PDB entry 4N4N | X-ray diffraction, 2.20 A resolution | chains E and F of the 6 polymer chains in the assembly

Chain E:
Name: Hydroxylamine oxidoreductase
Organism: Nitrosomonas europaea
Notes: EC 1.7.2.6
UniProt: Q50925 (HAO_NITEU); residue numbers follow UniProt; this construct covers 25-570
Amino-acid sequence (546 residues; row label = number of the first residue in the row):
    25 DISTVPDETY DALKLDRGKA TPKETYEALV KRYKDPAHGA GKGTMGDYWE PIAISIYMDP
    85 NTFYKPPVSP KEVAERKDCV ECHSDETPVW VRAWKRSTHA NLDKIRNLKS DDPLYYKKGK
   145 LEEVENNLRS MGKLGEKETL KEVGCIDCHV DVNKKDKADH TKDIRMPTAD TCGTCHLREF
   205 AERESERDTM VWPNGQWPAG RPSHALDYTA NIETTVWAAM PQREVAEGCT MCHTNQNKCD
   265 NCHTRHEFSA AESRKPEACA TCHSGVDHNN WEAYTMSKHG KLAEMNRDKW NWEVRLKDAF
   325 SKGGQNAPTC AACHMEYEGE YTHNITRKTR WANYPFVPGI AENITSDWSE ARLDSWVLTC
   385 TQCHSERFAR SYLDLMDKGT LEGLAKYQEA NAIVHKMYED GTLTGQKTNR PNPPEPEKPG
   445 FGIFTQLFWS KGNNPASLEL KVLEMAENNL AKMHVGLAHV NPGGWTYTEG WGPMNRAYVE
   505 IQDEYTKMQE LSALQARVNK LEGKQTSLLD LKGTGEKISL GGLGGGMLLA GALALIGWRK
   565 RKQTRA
Unresolved in the structure: 528-570
Glycans and other covalent adducts: heme c (HEC) linked to Cys103, Cys106, Cys169, Cys172, Cys196, Cys199, Cys263, Cys266, Cys283, Cys286, Cys334, Cys337, Cys384, Cys387, Tyr491
Metal / ion sites: heme c Fe (8 sites), coordinated by His107, His123, His173, His184, His200, His228, His257, His267, His270, His287, His303, His338, His347, His388, His483; K+: Asp312 (shared with 1 residue of chain A; 1 residue of chain C)
Small-molecule neighbours:
  - heme c (HEC), molecule 1: Tyr81, Tyr88, Pro91, Ser93, Pro94, Glu96, Ala98, Glu99, Asp102, His107, Glu110, Ile170, His173, Val174, Ala182, His184, Ile188, Met190
  - heme c (HEC), molecule 2: Tyr81, Pro84, His107, Thr111, Trp114, Val115, Trp118, His123, Val167, Gly168, His173, Met190, Pro191, Lys262, Asp264, Arg269, His270, Phe272
  - heme c (HEC), molecule 3: Met82, Val113, Trp114, Met255, Lys262, Asp264, Asn265, Thr268, Arg269
  - heme c (HEC), molecule 4: Thr122, His123, Leu126, Lys141, Lys144, Leu145, Val148, Leu152, Leu164, Val167, Val176, Pro191, Thr195, His200, His267, Phe272, Ser273, Ala274, Ala275, Glu317
  - heme c (HEC), molecule 5: Tyr140, Lys141, Lys144, Ala193, His200, Glu203, Phe204, Arg207, His228, Asn259, His267, Ala274, Ser277, Arg278, Arg319, Leu320, Ala335, Met339, Tyr345, His347
  - heme c (HEC), molecule 6: Trp221, Arg225, Pro226, Ala234, Asn235, Thr238, Trp241, Gly252, Cys253, Cys256, His257, Thr285, His287, Ser288, His292, Ala356, Asn357, Tyr358, Phe448, Phe452
  - heme c (HEC), molecule 7: Arg225, Pro226, Ser227, His228, Leu230, Asp231, Ala234, Met255, Cys256, His257, Asn259, Asn265, Ser277, Ala282, His287, Ala335, His338, Ile349, Thr353, Ala356, Asn357
  - heme c (HEC), molecule 8: His287, Asn294, Trp295, Tyr298, His303, Pro332, Thr333, His338, Lys352, Thr353, Arg354, Trp355, Ala356, Asn357, Trp380, Leu397, Met400, His478, Ala482, His483
  - heme c (HEC), molecule 9: Lys302, His303, Leu306, Phe324, Asn330, Ala331, Pro332, Trp380, Thr383, Gln386, His388, Phe392, Ala393, Tyr396, Leu397, Val484
  - heme c (HEC), molecule 10: His388, Ser389, Phe392
  - heme c (HEC), molecule 11: Ser389, Glu390, Arg391, Phe392
  - heme c (HEC), molecule 12: Pro486, Gly487, Thr490
What the authors report for this chain:
  - catalytic residues: Asp291
  - specificity-determining residues: Tyr358 (proposed by the authors, not directly observed)
  - binding site for heme c: Tyr491
  - catalytic residues: His292 (citing earlier work)

Chain F:
Name: hydroxylamine oxidoreductase
Organism: Nitrosomonas europaea
Notes: EC 1.7.2.6
UniProt: Q82V11 (Q82V11_NITEU); residue numbers follow UniProt; this construct covers 28-84
Amino-acid sequence (57 residues; row label = number of the first residue in the row):
    28 SSLAPISAKD MLDYLACKDK KPTDVVKSHT EVENGKIVRV KCGDIVALVQ KAREQSG
Unresolved in the structure: 84
Disulfide bonds: Cys44-Cys69

Interface between chain E and chain F:
Pairs across the interface (24; chain E residue first):
  Asn218(E) with Ser28(F), hydrogen bond (side chain-backbone); Leu30(F)
  Ala365(E) with Met38(F)
  Glu366(E) with Leu30(F); Ala31(F); Pro32(F); Ile33(F), hydrogen bond (side chain-backbone); Arg80(F)
  Asn367(E) with Leu30(F)
  Thr369(E) with Met38(F); Leu42(F); Arg80(F), hydrogen bond
  Lys402(E) with Leu39(F)
  Leu405(E) with Ala35(F); Met38(F), hydrophobic; Leu39(F), hydrophobic; Leu42(F), hydrophobic
  Glu406(E) with Leu39(F); His56(F)
  Leu408(E) with Ala35(F), hydrophobic
  Ala409(E) with Ala35(F); Thr57(F)
  Gln412(E) with Ser34(F); Ala35(F), hydrogen bond (side chain-backbone)
Interface residues without a listed pair, chain E (16 interface residues in all): Pro217, Gln220, Gly363, Ile368, Glu413
Interface residues without a listed pair, chain F (16 interface residues in all): Ser29, Lys36, Glu58

In short:
Chain E and chain F each contribute 16 residues to their interface; the contacts include 4 hydrogen bonds.
Polar contacts include Asn218(E)-Ser28(F), Glu366(E)-Ile33(F) and Thr369(E)-Arg80(F). Chain E binds 4 copies
of heme c. The paper reports catalytic residues Asp291(E) and His292(E); a binding site for heme c at
Tyr491(E).
Chain E is Hydroxylamine oxidoreductase and chain F is hydroxylamine oxidoreductase, both from Nitrosomonas
europaea; the structure, Nitrosomonas europea HAO, was determined by X-ray diffraction together with 4N4J,
4N4K, 4N4L, 4N4M and 4N4O from the same study.
